Entry 4X64 (X-ray diffraction, 3.35 A resolution); this record covers chains A and Q of the 23 polymer chains in the assembly.

== Chain A ==
Molecule: 16S rRNA
From: Thermus thermophilus HB8
Sequence (1522 nucleotides; numbered 0 to 1544 plus 19 insertion-coded residues; 42 numbers in that range are skipped by the numbering (no residue carries them; nothing is unmodelled there); the number before each row is that of its first residue; a row labelled like 190A-190L holds insertion residues (190A, then the next letters in order); numbering starts at 0):
     0 UUUGUUGGAGAGUUUGAUCCUGGCUCAGGGUGAACGCUGGCGGCGUGCCU
    50 AAGACAUGCAAGUCGUGCGGG
    73 CCGCGGGGUUUU
    88 ACUCCG
    95 UGGUC
   101 AGCGGCGGACGGGUGAGUAACGCGUGGGU
  129A G
   130 ACCUACCCGGAAGAGGGGGACAACCCGGGGAAACUCGGGCUAAUCCCCCA
   180 UGUGGACCCGC
190A-190L CCCUUGGGGUGU
   191 GUCCAAAGGGCUUU
   216 GCCCGCUUCCGGAUGGGCCCGCGUCCCAUCAGCUAGUUGGUGGGGUAAUG
   266 GCCCACCAAGGCGACGACGGGUAGCCGGUCUGAGAGGAUGGCCGGCCACA
   316 GGGGCACUGAGACACGGGCCCCACUCCUACGGGAGGCAGCAGUUAGGAAU
   366 CUUCCGCAAUGGGCGCAAGCCUGACGGAGCGACGCCGCUUGGAGGAAGAA
   416 GCCCUUCGGGGUGUAAACUCCUGAA
   442 CCCGGGACGAAACCCCCGACGA
   474 GGGGACUGACGGUACCGGG
   494 GUAAUAGCGCCGGCCAACUCCGUGCCAGCAGCCGCGGUAAUACGGAGGGC
   544 GCGAGCGUUACCCGGAUUCACUGGGCGUAAAGGGCGUGUAGGCGGCCUGG
   594 GGCGUCCCAUGUGAAAGACCACGGCUCAACCGUGGGGGAGCGUGGGAUAC
   644 GCUCAGGCUAGACGGUGGGAGAGGGUGGUGGAAUUCCCGGAGUAGCGGUG
   694 AAAUGCGCAGAUACCGGGAGGAACGCCGAUGGCGAAGGCAGCCACCUGGU
   744 CCACCCGUGACGCUGAGGCGCGAAAGCGUGGGGAGCAAACCGGAUUAGAU
   794 ACCCGGGUAGUCCACGCCCUAAACGAUGCGCGCUAGGUCUCUGGGUCU
   848 CCUGGGGGCCGAAGCUAACGCGUUAAGCGCGCCGCCUGGGGAGUACGGCC
   898 GCAAGGCUGAAACUCAAAGGAAUUGACGGGGGCCCGCACAAGCGGUGGAG
   948 CAUGUGGUUUAAUUCGAAGXAACGCGAAGAACCUUACCAGGCCUUGACAU
   998 GCUAGG
 1003A G
  1004 AACCCGGGUGAAAGCCUGGGGUGCCCC
1030A-1030D GCGA
  1031 GGGGAGCCCUAGCACAGGUGCUGCAUGGCCGUCGUCAGCUCGUGCCGUGA
  1081 GGUGUUGGGUUAAGUCCCGCAACGAGCGCAACCCCCGCCGUUAGUUGCCA
  1131 GCGGUUCGGCCGGGCACUCUAACGGGACUGCCCGCGAAA
  1171 GCGGGAGGAAGGAGGGGACGACGUCUGGUCAGCAUGGCCCUUACGGCCUG
  1221 GGCGACACACGUGCUACAAUGCCCACUACAAAGCGAUGCCACCCGGCAAC
  1271 GGGGAGCUAAUCGCAAAAAGGUGGGCCCAGUUCGGAUUGGGGUCUGCAAC
  1321 CCGACCCCAUGAAGCCGGAAUCGCUAGUAAUCGCGGAUCAG
 1361A C
  1362 CAUGCCGCGGUGAAUACGUUCCCGGGCCUUGUACACACXGCCXGUXACGC
  1412 CAUGGGAGCGGGCUCUACCCGAAGUCGCCGGG
  1446 AGCCUACGGG
  1459 CAGGCGCCGAGGGUAGGGCCCGUGACUGGGGCGAAGUCGUAACAAGGUAG
  1509 CUGUACCGGAAGGUGCGGCUGGAUCCACUCCUUUCU
Not modelled in the structure: 0-4, 1534-1538
Construct notes: conflict C1534 (A132811 in 55771382), A1535 (C132812 in 55771382)
Modified / non-standard residues: PSU (pseudouridine-5'-monophosphate) at position 516, 7MG (7N-methyl-8-hydroguanosine-5'-monophosphate) at position 527, M2G (N2-dimethylguanosine-5'-monophosphate) at position 966, 5MC (5-methylcytidine-5'-monophosphate) at position 967, 2MG (2N-methylguanosine-5'-monophosphate) at position 1207, 5MC (5-methylcytidine-5'-monophosphate) at position 1400, 4OC (4n,o2'-methylcytidine-5'-monophosphate) at position 1402, 5MC (5-methylcytidine-5'-monophosphate) at position 1404, 5MC (5-methylcytidine-5'-monophosphate) at position 1407, UR3 (3-methyluridine-5'-monophoshate) at position 1498, MA6 (6N-dimethyladenosine-5'-monophoshate) at position 1518, MA6 (6N-dimethyladenosine-5'-monophoshate) at position 1519, PSU (pseudouridine-5'-monophosphate) at position 1540, PSU (pseudouridine-5'-monophosphate) at position 1541
Bound ions: Mg2+ site 1: U5, G6; Mg2+ site 2 near U12 (its only coordinating residue here); K+ site 1 near U14 (its only coordinating residue here); Mg2+ site 3 near G15 (its only coordinating residue here); Mg2+ site 4 near G21 (its only coordinating residue here); Mg2+ site 5 near G28 (its only coordinating residue here); Mg2+ site 6: G46, G394; Mg2+ site 7 near C48 (its only coordinating residue here); Mg2+ site 8 near A53 (its only coordinating residue here); Mg2+ site 9: G61, U62; Mg2+ site 10: G70, U98; Mg2+ site 11: U83, C1543, U1544; 99 more Mg2+ sites not listed; 17 more K+ sites not listed
Small-molecule neighbours:
  - paromomycin (PAR), molecule 1: G31, C47, C48, A50, A51, G52, A53, G113, U114, G115, A353, C355, A356, U358, U359, A360, G361, U365, C366
  - paromomycin (PAR), molecule 2: G567, G568, C569, G570, G575, G821, C822, C862, U863, G874, C875, C879
  - paromomycin (PAR), molecule 3: G610, A611, C612, A614, C615, A622, C623, C624, G625, U626
  - paromomycin (PAR), molecule 4: G661, G662, A663, G664, G666, G667, U740, G741, G742, U743
  - paromomycin (PAR), molecule 5: U669, G670, G671, U672, G673, G714, A715, A716, C717, C805, C806
  - paromomycin (PAR), molecule 6: 5MC_1404, G1405, U1406, 5MC_1407, A1408, C1409, G1489, C1490, G1491, A1492, A1493, G1494, U1495, C1496

== Chain Q ==
Molecule: 30S ribosomal protein S17
From: Thermus thermophilus (strain HB8 / ATCC 27634 / DSM 579)
UniProt: Q5SHP7 (RS17_THET8); residues 2-100 here = UniProt positions 2-100
Chain sequence (99 residues; numbered 2 to 100; the number before each row is that of its first residue):
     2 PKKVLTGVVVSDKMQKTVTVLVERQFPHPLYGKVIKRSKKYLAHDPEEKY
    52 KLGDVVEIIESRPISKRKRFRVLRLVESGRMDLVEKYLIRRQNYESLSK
Bound ions: Mg2+ near Glu-49 (its only coordinating residue here)

== Chain A / chain Q interface ==
Residue-residue contacts (88):
  G127(A) / Pro-2(Q)  hydrogen bond to the sugar
  G127(A) / Glu-61(Q)  hydrogen bond to the base
  G128(A) / Pro-2(Q)  phosphate contact
  G128(A) / Lys-3(Q)  sugar contact
  G128(A) / Glu-61(Q)  sugar contact
  A130(A) / Arg-63(Q)  salt bridge to the phosphate
  A130(A) / Pro-64(Q)  base contact
  U190E(A) / Lys-3(Q)  base contact
  U190E(A) / Ser-62(Q)  base contact
  U190E(A) / Arg-63(Q)  hydrogen bond to the base
  U190E(A) / Arg-72(Q)  hydrogen bond to the base
  G190F(A) / Arg-63(Q)  hydrogen bond to the base
  C234(A) / Pro-64(Q)  sugar contact
  C234(A) / Arg-70(Q)  hydrogen bond to the phosphate
  C235(A) / Arg-70(Q)  salt bridge to the phosphate
  C235(A) / Phe-71(Q)  sugar contact
  G236(A) / Lys-4(Q)  sugar contact
  G236(A) / Lys-40(Q)  salt bridge to the phosphate
  G236(A) / Tyr-42(Q)  hydrogen bond to the phosphate
  C237(A) / Arg-25(Q)  hydrogen bond to the phosphate
  C237(A) / Lys-40(Q)  salt bridge to the phosphate
  C237(A) / Tyr-42(Q)  phosphate contact
  G238(A) / Arg-25(Q)  salt bridge to the phosphate
  A246(A) / Leu-98(Q)  hydrogen bond to the sugar
  A246(A) / Ser-99(Q)  sugar contact
  G247(A) / Ser-99(Q)  phosphate contact
  G247(A) / Lys-100(Q)  salt bridge to the phosphate
  U253(A) / Met-15(Q)  hydrogen bond to the sugar
  U253(A) / Lys-67(Q)  salt bridge to the phosphate
  G254(A) / Met-15(Q)  sugar contact
  G254(A) / Gln-16(Q)  hydrogen bond to the sugar
  G254(A) / Thr-18(Q)  hydrogen bond to the phosphate
  G254(A) / Ser-66(Q)  hydrogen bond to the phosphate
  G254(A) / Lys-67(Q)  phosphate contact
  G254(A) / Arg-68(Q)  phosphate contact
  G254(A) / Lys-69(Q)  phosphate contact
  G255(A) / Gln-16(Q)  sugar contact
  G255(A) / Lys-17(Q)  hydrogen bond to the phosphate
  G255(A) / Ile-65(Q)  phosphate contact
  G255(A) / Ser-66(Q)  phosphate contact
  G255(A) / Lys-69(Q)  salt bridge to the phosphate
  U256(A) / Lys-17(Q)  salt bridge to the phosphate
  U264(A) / Arg-63(Q)  sugar contact
  U264(A) / Pro-64(Q)  hydrogen bond to the sugar
  G265(A) / Pro-64(Q)  sugar contact
  G265(A) / Ile-65(Q)  sugar contact
  G265(A) / Ser-66(Q)  sugar contact
  G265(A) / Lys-67(Q)  hydrogen bond to the sugar
  G266(A) / Lys-67(Q)  phosphate contact
  C267(A) / Lys-67(Q)  phosphate contact
  A273(A) / Gln-16(Q)  sugar contact
  G275(A) / Lys-14(Q)  phosphate contact
  G275(A) / Met-15(Q)  sugar contact
  G276(A) / Ser-12(Q)  hydrogen bond to the phosphate
  G276(A) / Met-15(Q)  sugar contact
  G276(A) / Arg-68(Q)  hydrogen bond to the phosphate
  C277(A) / Lys-41(Q)  salt bridge to the phosphate
  C277(A) / Arg-68(Q)  salt bridge to the phosphate
  G278(A) / Lys-41(Q)  salt bridge to the phosphate
  G278(A) / Tyr-95(Q)  base contact
  A279(A) / Arg-91(Q)  salt bridge to the phosphate
  A279(A) / Tyr-95(Q)  hydrogen bond to the phosphate
  A279(A) / Leu-98(Q)  hydrogen bond to the base
  C280(A) / Lys-37(Q)  base contact
  C280(A) / Arg-38(Q)  base contact
  C280(A) / Ser-39(Q)  hydrogen bond to the base
  C280(A) / Arg-91(Q)  base contact
  C564(A) / Leu-31(Q)  base contact
  C564(A) / Tyr-32(Q)  sugar contact
  U582(A) / Asn-94(Q)  hydrogen bond to the sugar
  A583(A) / Arg-91(Q)  sugar contact
  A583(A) / Asn-94(Q)  hydrogen bond to the sugar
  G584(A) / Lys-87(Q)  phosphate contact
  G585(A) / Lys-34(Q)  hydrogen bond to the phosphate
  G585(A) / Lys-37(Q)  salt bridge to the phosphate
  C586(A) / Lys-34(Q)  salt bridge to the phosphate
  G597(A) / Gln-26(Q)  sugar contact
  G597(A) / Val-35(Q)  sugar contact
  G635(A) / Pro-2(Q)  sugar contact
  U636(A) / Pro-2(Q)  phosphate contact
  G644(A) / Gln-26(Q)  base contact
  C647(A) / Arg-81(Q)  salt bridge to the phosphate
  A759(A) / Asn-94(Q)  base contact
  G760(A) / Asn-94(Q)  hydrogen bond to the base
  G760(A) / Ser-97(Q)  hydrogen bond to the base
  G760(A) / Leu-98(Q)  sugar contact
  G761(A) / Ser-97(Q)  sugar contact
  C879(A) / Lys-34(Q)  salt bridge to the phosphate
Other interface residues (no listed pair), chain A (50 interface residues in all): U129, G129A, U252, C272, G301, C596, U598, C896
Other interface residues (no listed pair), chain Q (48 interface residues in all): Thr-20, Pro-28, Leu-43, His-45, Ile-90, Arg-92

== Summary ==
Chain A and chain Q form an interface of 50 and 48 residues respectively; the contacts include 26 hydrogen
bonds and 17 salt bridges. Polar pairs include G127(A)/Glu-61(Q), U190E(A)/Arg-63(Q) and G190F(A)/Arg-63(Q).
Chain A binds 6 copies of paromomycin.
Chain A is 16S rRNA (Thermus thermophilus HB8) and chain Q is 30S ribosomal protein S17 (Thermus thermophilus
(strain HB8 / ATCC 27634 / DSM 579)); the structure, Crystal Structure of 30S ribosomal subunit from Thermus
thermophilus, was determined by X-ray diffraction (same publication as 4X62, 4X65 and 4X66).
